PDB entry 4RFY | X-ray diffraction, 1.70 A resolution | chain A

Chain A:
Name: Tyrosine-protein kinase BTK
Organism: Homo sapiens
Notes: EC 2.7.10.2; fragment: protein kinase domain
UniProtKB: Q06187 (BTK_HUMAN); residues 378-659 here = UniProt positions 378-659
Sequence (283 residues; numbered 377 to 659; the number before each row is that of its first residue):
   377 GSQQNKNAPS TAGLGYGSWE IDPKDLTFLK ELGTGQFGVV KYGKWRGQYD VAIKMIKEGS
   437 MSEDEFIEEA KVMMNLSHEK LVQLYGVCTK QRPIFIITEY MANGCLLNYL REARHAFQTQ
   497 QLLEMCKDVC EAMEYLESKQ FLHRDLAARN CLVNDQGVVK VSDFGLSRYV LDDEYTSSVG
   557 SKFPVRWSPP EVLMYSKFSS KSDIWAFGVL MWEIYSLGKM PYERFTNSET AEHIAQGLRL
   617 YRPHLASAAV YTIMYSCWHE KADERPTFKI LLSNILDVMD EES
Not modelled in the structure: 377-395, 659
Sequence notes: expression tag (377); engineered mutation Ala-489 (Met in Q06187), Ala-492 (Arg in Q06187), Ala-624 (Glu in Q06187), Ala-625 (Lys in Q06187)
Residues lining bound ligands: 3OU (6-(dimethylamino)-2-[2-(hydroxymethyl)-3-(1-methyl-5-{[5-(morpholin-4-ylcarbonyl)pyridin-2-yl]amino}-6-oxo-1,6-dihydropyridin-3-yl)phenyl]-3,4-dihydroisoquinolin-1(2H)-one): Leu-408, Gly-409, Thr-410, Gly-411, Gln-412, Phe-413, Val-416, Ala-428, Lys-430, Thr-474, Glu-475, Tyr-476, Met-477, Ala-478, Asn-479, Gly-480, Asp-521, Arg-525, Asn-526, Leu-528, Ser-538, Asp-539, Leu-542, Ser-543, Val-546, Tyr-551
Swiss-Prot annotation at these positions:
  - motif: Trp-581 to Trp-588 (CAV1-binding)
  - active site: Asp-521 (Proton acceptor)
  - binding site (ATP): Leu-408 to Val-416, Lys-430
  - binding site (clofedanol): Thr-474 to Met-477, Leu-542
  - binding site (dasatinib): Thr-474 to Met-477
  - modified residue: Tyr-551 (Phosphotyrosine), Ser-604 (Phosphoserine), Tyr-617 (Phosphotyrosine), Ser-623 (Phosphoserine), Ser-659 (Phosphoserine)
  - natural variant: Leu-408 (L408P: In XLA), Gly-414 (G414R: In XLA), Tyr-418 (Y418H: In XLA), Ile-429 (I429N: In XLA), Lys-430 (K430E: In XLA; K430R: In XLA), Glu-445 (E445D: In XLA), Gly-462 (G462D: In XLA; G462V: In XLA), Tyr-476 (Y476D: In XLA), Met-477 (M477R: In XLA), Cys-481 (C481S: Found in patients with chronic lymphocytic leukemia; uncertain significance), Cys-502 (C502F: In XLA; C502W: In XLA), Cys-506 (C506R: In XLA; C506Y: In XLA), 36 further natural variant entries in UniProt
  - mutagenesis: Tyr-551 (Y551F: Loss of phosphorylation of GTF2I), Tyr-617 (Y617E: Defective in mediating calcium response)

Overview:
Ligands of chain A: compound 3OU. From UniProt: active-site residue Asp-521, 10 ATP-binding residues, 5
clofedanol-binding residues and 4 dasatinib-binding residues.
Chain A is Tyrosine-protein kinase BTK (Homo sapiens); the structure, Crystal structure of BTK kinase domain
complexed with
6-(dimethylamino)-2-[2-(hydroxymethyl)-3-[1-methyl-5-[[5-(morpholine-4-carbonyl)-2-pyridyl]amino]-6-oxo-3-pyridyl]phenyl]-3,4-dihydroisoquinolin-1-one,
was determined by X-ray diffraction together with 4RFZ and 4RG0 from the same study.
